Entry 4X7L (X-ray diffraction, 1.90 A resolution); this record covers chain A.

# Chain A
Protein: Eukaryotic translation initiation factor 2-alpha kinase 3
Organism: Homo sapiens
Notes: EC 2.7.11.1
UniProt: Q9NZJ5 (E2AK3_HUMAN); the construct lacks a stretch of the UniProt sequence and is renumbered around it, so the offset changes along the chain: 575-663 = UniProt 575-663; 869-874 = UniProt 664-669; 875-1094 = UniProt 875-1094
Chain sequence (317 residues; numbered 573 to 1094; 205 numbers in that range are skipped by the numbering (no residue carries them; nothing is unmodelled there); the number before each row is that of its first residue):
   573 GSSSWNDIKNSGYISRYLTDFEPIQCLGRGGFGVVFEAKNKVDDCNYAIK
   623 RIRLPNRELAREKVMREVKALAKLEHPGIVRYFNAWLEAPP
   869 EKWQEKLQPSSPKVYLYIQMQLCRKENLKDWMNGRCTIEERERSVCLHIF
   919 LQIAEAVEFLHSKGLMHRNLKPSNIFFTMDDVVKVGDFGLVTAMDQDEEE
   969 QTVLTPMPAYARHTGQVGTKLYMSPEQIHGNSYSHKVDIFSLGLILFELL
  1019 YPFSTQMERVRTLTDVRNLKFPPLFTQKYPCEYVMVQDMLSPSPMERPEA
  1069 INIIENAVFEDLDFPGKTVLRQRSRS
Disordered / not traced: 573-584, 869-880, 961-986, 1088-1094
Sequence notes: expression tag (573-574); engineered mutation Asn-937 (Asp in Q9NZJ5)
Ligand contacts: 3Z4 (4-{2-amino-4-methyl-3-[2-(methylamino)-1,3-benzothiazol-6-yl]benzoyl}-1-methyl-2,5-diphenyl-1,2-dihydro-3H-pyrazol-3-one): Leu-599, Val-607, Ala-620, Ile-621, Lys-622, Ile-624, Val-636, Glu-639, Leu-643, Leu-646, Ile-651, Val-652, Ile-886, Met-888, Gln-889, Leu-890, Cys-891, Arg-892, Lys-893, Phe-944, Val-953, Gly-954, Asp-955, Phe-956, Leu-958
Swiss-Prot annotation at these positions:
  - binding site (ATP): Leu-599 to Val-607, Lys-622
  - modified residue: Tyr-619 (Phosphotyrosine), Thr-982 (Phosphothreonine), Ser-1094 (Phosphoserine)

# Overview
Bound to chain A: compound 3Z4. From UniProt: 10 ATP-binding residues.
Chain A is Eukaryotic translation initiation factor 2-alpha kinase 3 (Homo sapiens); the structure, Co-crystal
Structure of PERK bound to
4-{2-amino-4-methyl-3-[2-(methylamino)-1,3-benzothiazol-6-yl]benzoyl}-1-methyl-2,5-diphenyl-1,2-dihydro-3H-pyrazol-3-one
inhibitor, was determined by X-ray diffraction, deposited together with 4X7H, 4X7J, 4X7K, 4X7N and 4X7O.
